4OCS - chains L and H; structure by X-ray diffraction, 1.90 A resolution.

[Chain L]
Protein: CAP256-VRC26.10 light chain
From: Homo sapiens
Notes: fragment: Fab
Amino-acid sequence (217 residues; each row starts with the number of its first residue; note: 1 number in that range is skipped by the numbering (no residue carries it; nothing is unmodelled there); a row labelled like 27A-27B holds insertion residues (27A, then the next letters in order)):
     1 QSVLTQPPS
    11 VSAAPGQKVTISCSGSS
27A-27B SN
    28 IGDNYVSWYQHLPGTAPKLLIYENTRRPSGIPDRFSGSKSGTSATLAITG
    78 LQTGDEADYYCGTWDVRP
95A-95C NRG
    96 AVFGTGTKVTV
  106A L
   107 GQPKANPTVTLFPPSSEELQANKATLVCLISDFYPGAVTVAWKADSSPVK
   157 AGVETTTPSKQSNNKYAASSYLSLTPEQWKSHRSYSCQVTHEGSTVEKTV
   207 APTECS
Unresolved in the structure: 1-2, 210-212
Cystine bridges: Cys23-Cys88, Cys134-Cys193

[Chain H]
Protein: CAP256-VRC26.10 heavy chain
From: Homo sapiens
Notes: fragment: Fab
Amino-acid sequence (256 residues; row label = number of the first residue in the row; a row labelled like 82A-82C holds insertion residues (82A, then the next letters in order)):
     1 QAILVESGGGVVQPGRSLRLSCAASQFTFSGHGLHWVRQAPGKGLEWVAS
    51 IS
   52A F
    53 AGTKMDYADSVKGRFAISRDNSKNTLYLQM
82A-82C NSL
    83 RVEDTALYYCAKDMREYE
100A-100Z CEYWTSDYYDFGRPQPCIDRRGVVGI
   101 F
  101A D
   102 MWGQGTMVTVSTASTKGPSVFPLAPSSKSTSGGTAALGCLVKDYFPEPVT
   152 VSWNSGALTSGVHTFPAVLQSSGLYSLSSVVTVPSSSLGTQTYICNVNHK
   202 PSNTKVDKRVEPKSCDKGLEVLFQ
Unresolved in the structure: 100F-100O, 128-132, 215-225
Cystine bridges: Cys22-Cys92, Cys100A-Cys100Q, Cys140-Cys196
Modified / non-standard residues: Tyr100H (O-sulfo-L-tyrosine; TYS); Tyr100I (O-sulfo-L-tyrosine; TYS)

[How chain L and chain H interact]
Residue-residue contacts (73):
  Ser34(L) with Ile100Z(H)
  Tyr36(L) with Ile100Z(H); Phe101(H), hydrogen bond (side chain-backbone)
  His38(L) with Gln39(H); Tyr91(H), hydrogen bond
  Gly41(L) with Gln105(H)
  Thr42(L) with Gln105(H)
  Ala43(L) with Trp103(H); Gly104(H); Gln105(H), hydrogen bond (backbone-side chain)
  Pro44(L) with Tyr91(H); Trp103(H)
  Leu46(L) with Met96(H), hydrophobic; Ile100Z(H), hydrophobic; Phe101(H); Asp101A(H)
  Tyr49(L) with Met96(H), hydrophobic; Ile100Z(H), hydrophobic
  Tyr87(L) with Gln39(H), hydrogen bond; Lys43(H); Gly44(H); Leu45(H)
  Trp91(L) with His35(H); Ser50(H); Val100W(H), hydrogen bond (side chain-backbone); Val100X(H); Gly100Y(H)
  Val93(L) with Asp58(H)
  Arg94(L) with Val100X(H)
  Asn95A(L) with Asp58(H)
  Gly95C(L) with Trp47(H)
  Ala96(L) with Trp47(H); Phe101(H), hydrophobic
  Phe98(L) with Val37(H), hydrophobic; Leu45(H); Trp47(H), hydrophobic; Phe101(H), hydrophobic; Trp103(H), hydrophobic
  Phe118(L) with Leu124(H); Ala125(H); Ala137(H)
  Ser121(L) with Phe122(H); Pro123(H)
  Ser122(L) with Lys214(H)
  Glu123(L) with Val121(H); Phe122(H); Pro123(H); Lys209(H), salt bridge
  Glu124(L) with Phe122(H); Lys143(H), salt bridge
  Ala127(L) with Phe122(H), hydrophobic
  Lys129(L) with Lys143(H); Asp144(H)
  Thr131(L) with Leu141(H); Lys143(H), hydrogen bond
  Val133(L) with Ser179(H)
  Leu135(L) with Phe166(H), hydrophobic; Val181(H), hydrophobic
  Glu160(L) with Val169(H); Leu170(H)
  Thr162(L) with Pro167(H); Val169(H)
  Ser165(L) with His164(H), hydrogen bond
  Lys166(L) with His164(H)
  Gln167(L) with His164(H)
  Ala173(L) with His164(H); Phe166(H), hydrophobic
  Ala174(L) with Phe166(H)
  Ser175(L) with Phe166(H)
  Tyr177(L) with Leu141(H), hydrophobic; Val169(H), hydrophobic; Leu178(H); Ser179(H), hydrogen bond
Also at the interface, not in a pair above, chain L (43 interface residues in all): Glu50, Thr100, Thr116, Ile136, Thr161, Thr163, Ser179
Also at the interface, not in a pair above, chain H (43 interface residues in all): Glu46, Leu138, Ala168, Gln171

[In short]
Chain L and chain H each contribute 43 residues to their interface, with 8 hydrogen bonds and 2 salt bridges.
Among the polar pairs are Glu123(L)-Lys209(H), Glu124(L)-Lys143(H) and Tyr36(L)-Phe101(H).
Here chain L is CAP256-VRC26.10 light chain and chain H is CAP256-VRC26.10 heavy chain, both from Homo
sapiens. Entry 4OCS (Crystal structure of human Fab CAP256-VRC26.10, a potent V1V2-directed HIV-1 neutralizing
antibody) was determined by X-ray diffraction, deposited together with 4OCR, 4OD1, 4OD3 and 4ORG.
